6S2F - chains A and B of the 4 polymer chains in the assembly; structure by electron microscopy, 5.80 A resolution (low resolution: residue-level contacts below are approximate; hydrogen-bond / salt-bridge calls are withheld).

Chain A:
Protein: DNA polymerase epsilon catalytic subunit A
From: Saccharomyces cerevisiae (strain ATCC 204508 / S288c)
Notes: EC 2.7.7.7
UniProtKB: P21951 (DPOE_YEAST); residue numbers follow UniProt; this construct covers 1-1192
Chain sequence (1219 residues; each row starts with the number of its first residue; numbers below 1 keep their minus sign (Met-26 is residue -26)):
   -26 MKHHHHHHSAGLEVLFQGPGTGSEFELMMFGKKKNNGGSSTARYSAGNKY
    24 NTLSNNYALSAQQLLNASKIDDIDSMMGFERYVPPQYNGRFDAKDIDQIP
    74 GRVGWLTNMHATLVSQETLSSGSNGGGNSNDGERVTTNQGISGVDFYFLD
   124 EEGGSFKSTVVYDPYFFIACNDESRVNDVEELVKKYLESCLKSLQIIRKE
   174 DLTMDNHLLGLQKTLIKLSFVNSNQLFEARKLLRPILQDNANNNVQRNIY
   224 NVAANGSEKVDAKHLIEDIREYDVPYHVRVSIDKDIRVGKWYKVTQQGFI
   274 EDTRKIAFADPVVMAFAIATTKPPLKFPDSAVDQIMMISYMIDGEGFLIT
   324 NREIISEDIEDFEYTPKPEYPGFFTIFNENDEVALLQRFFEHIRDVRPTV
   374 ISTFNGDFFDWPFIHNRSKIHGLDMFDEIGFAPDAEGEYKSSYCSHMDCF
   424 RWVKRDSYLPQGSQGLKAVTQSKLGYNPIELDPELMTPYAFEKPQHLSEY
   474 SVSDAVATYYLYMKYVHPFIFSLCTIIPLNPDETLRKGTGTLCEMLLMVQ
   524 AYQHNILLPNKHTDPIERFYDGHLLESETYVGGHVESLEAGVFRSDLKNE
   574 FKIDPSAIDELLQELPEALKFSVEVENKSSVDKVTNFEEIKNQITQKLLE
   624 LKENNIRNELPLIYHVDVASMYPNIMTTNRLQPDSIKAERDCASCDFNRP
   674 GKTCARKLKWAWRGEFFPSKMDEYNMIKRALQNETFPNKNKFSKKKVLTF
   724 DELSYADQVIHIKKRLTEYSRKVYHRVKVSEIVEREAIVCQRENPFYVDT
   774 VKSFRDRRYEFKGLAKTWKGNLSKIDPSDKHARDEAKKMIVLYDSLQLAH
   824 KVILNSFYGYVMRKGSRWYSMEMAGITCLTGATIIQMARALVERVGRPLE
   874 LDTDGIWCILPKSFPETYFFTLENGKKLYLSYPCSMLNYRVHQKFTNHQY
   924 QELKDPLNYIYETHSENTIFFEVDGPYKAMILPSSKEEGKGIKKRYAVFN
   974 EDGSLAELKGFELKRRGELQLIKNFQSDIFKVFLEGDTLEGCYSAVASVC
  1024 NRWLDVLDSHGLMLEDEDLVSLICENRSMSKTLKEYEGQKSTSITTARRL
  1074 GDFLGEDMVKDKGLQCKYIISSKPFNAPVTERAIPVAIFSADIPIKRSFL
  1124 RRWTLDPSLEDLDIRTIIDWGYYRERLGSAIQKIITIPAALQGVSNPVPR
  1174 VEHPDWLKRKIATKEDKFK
Unresolved in the structure: -26 to 30, 90-111, 213-241, 540-547, 690-751, 1058-1063, 1113-1135, 1187-1192
Differences from the reference sequence: initiating methionine (-26); expression tag (-25 to 0); conflict Ala290 (Asp in P21951), Ala292 (Glu in P21951)
Bound ions: 4Fe-4S cluster Fe: Cys665, Cys668, Cys677, Cys763
Small-molecule neighbours: 4Fe-4S cluster (SF4): Leu181, Asp664, Cys665, Cys668, Asp669, Phe670, Thr676, Cys677, Ala678, Cys763, Arg765, Glu766
Reported in the primary citation:
  - mutagenesis - I170G/K172A/E173A/D174A/L175A/M177G/N179A/H180A/L181G, E330A/D331A/E333A/D334A/E336A: decreased binding to Chromosome transmission fidelity protein 18

Chain B:
Protein: Sister chromatid cohesion protein DCC1
From: Saccharomyces cerevisiae (strain ATCC 204508 / S288c)
UniProtKB: P25559 (DCC1_YEAST); numbering as in UniProt (aligned over 1-380)
Chain sequence (380 residues; row label = number of the first residue in the row):
     1 MSINLHSAPEYDPSYKLIQLTPELLDIIQDPVQNHQLRFKSLDKDKSEVV
    51 LCSHDKTWVLKQRKHSNTVLLMREFVPEQPITFDETLLFGLSKPYMDVVG
   101 FAKTESEFETRETHGELNLNSVPIYNGELDFSDKIMKRSSTKVIGTLEEL
   151 LENSPCSALEGISKWHKIGGSVKDGVLCILSQDFLFKALHVLLMSAMAES
   201 LDLQHLNVEDTHHAVGKDIEDEFNPYTREIIETVLNKFAVQEQEAENNTW
   251 RLRIPFIAQWYGIQALRKYVSGISMPIDEFLIKWKSLFPPFFPCDIDIDM
   301 LRGYHFKPTDKTVQYIAKSTLPMDPKERFKVLFRLQSQWDLEDIKPLIEE
   351 LNSRGMKIDSFIMKYARRKRLGKKTVVTSR
Unresolved in the structure: 1, 243-246
Reported in the primary citation:
  - mutagenesis - K364A/R367A/R380A: decreased binding to DNA polymerase epsilon catalytic subunit A (chain A)

Chain A / chain B interface:
Contacting residue pairs - 15 pairs, chain A then chain B:
  Glu125(A) - Met363(B)
  Glu125(A) - Arg367(B)
  Glu125(A) - Arg368(B)
  Gly127(A) - Arg367(B)
  Asp316(A) - Lys364(B)
  Glu318(A) - Arg354(B)
  Glu336(A) - Arg111(B)
  Thr338(A) - Arg63(B)
  Phe346(A) - Arg111(B)
  Phe346(A) - Arg354(B)
  Gln468(A) - Lys64(B)
  Glu472(A) - Lys64(B)
  Lys803(A) - Gly355(B)
  Lys803(A) - Met356(B)
  Ala805(A) - Lys357(B)
Interface residues without a listed pair, chain A (16 interface residues in all): Gly126, Ser128, Tyr337, Pro339, Arg370
Interface residues without a listed pair, chain B (14 interface residues in all): Lys61, Lys369, Arg380

Overview:
The interface between chain A and chain B involves 16 residues on one side and 14 on the other. The paper
reports that I170G/K172A/E173A/D174A/L175A/M177G/N179A/H180A/L181G and E330A/D331A/E333A/D334A/E336A of chain
A reduce binding to Chromosome transmission fidelity protein 18; K364A/R367A/R380A of chain B reduce binding
to DNA polymerase epsilon catalytic subunit A (chain A).
Here chain A is DNA polymerase epsilon catalytic subunit A and chain B is Sister chromatid cohesion protein
DCC1, both from Saccharomyces cerevisiae (strain ATCC 204508 / S288c). Entry 6S2F (Cryo-EM structure of
Ctf18-1-8 in complex with the catalytic domain of DNA polymerase epsilon (Class 2)) was determined by electron
microscopy (same publication as 6S1C and 6S2E).
